1OYT - chains L and H of the 3 polymer chains in the assembly; structure by X-ray diffraction, 1.67 A resolution.

Chain L:
Name: thrombin light chain
Organism: Homo sapiens
Notes: EC 3.4.21.5
UniProt: P00734 (THRB_HUMAN); residues 1-14 here correspond to UniProt positions 336-349 (UniProt number = residue number + 335)
Amino-acid sequence (36 residues; row label = number of the first residue in the row; a row labelled like 14A-14M holds insertion residues (14A, then the next letters in order)):
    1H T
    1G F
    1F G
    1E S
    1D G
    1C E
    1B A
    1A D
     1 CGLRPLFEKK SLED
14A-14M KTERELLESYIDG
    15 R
Disordered / not traced: 1H, 1G, 1F, 1E, 1D, 1C, 14L-14M, 15
Curated features (UniProtKB/Swiss-Prot):
  - site: Arg15 (Cleavage)

Chain H:
Name: thrombin heavy chain
Organism: Homo sapiens
Notes: EC 3.4.21.5
UniProt: P00734 (THRB_HUMAN); the construct lacks a stretch of the UniProt sequence and is renumbered around it, so the offset changes along the chain: 16-36 = UniProt 364-384; 37-60 = UniProt 386-409; 61-77 = UniProt 419-435; 78-97 = UniProt 437-456; 7 more segments
Amino-acid sequence (259 residues; each row starts with the number of its first residue; note: 3 numbers in that range are skipped by the numbering (no residue carries them; nothing is unmodelled there); a row labelled like 60A-60I holds insertion residues (60A, then the next letters in order)):
    16 IVEGSDAEIG MSPWQVMLFR K
   36A S
    37 PQELLCGASL ISDRWVLTAA HCLL
60A-60I YPPWDKNFT
    61 ENDLLVRIGK HSRTRYE
   77A R
    78 NIEKISMLEK IYIHPRYNWR
   97A E
    98 NLDRDIALMK LKKPVAFSDY IHPVCLPDRE TA
129A-129C ASL
   130 LQAGYKGRVT GWGNLKET
147A-147G WTANVGK
   150 GQPSVLQVVN LPIVERPVCK DSTRIRITDN MFCAG
  184A Y
   185 KP
186A-186D DEGK
   187 RGDACEGDSG GPFVMKSP
204A-204B FN
   205 NRWYQMGIVS WGE
   219 GCD
  221A R
   222 DGKYGFYTHV FRLKKWIQKV IDQFGE
Disordered / not traced: 147A-147G, 246-247
Disulfide bonds: Cys42-Cys58, Cys168-Cys182, Cys191-Cys220
Bound ions: Ca2+: Lys169, Thr172, Phe204A; Na+: Arg221A, Lys224
Ligand contacts: FSN ((3asr,4rs,8asr,8brs)-4-(2-(4-fluorobenzyl)-1,3-dioxodeacahydropyrrolo[3,4-a] pyrrolizin-4-yl)benzamidine): His57, Tyr60A, Trp60D, Glu97A, Asn98, Leu99, Ile174, Asp189, Ala190, Glu192, Ser195, Val213, Ser214, Trp215, Gly216, Gly219, Cys220, Gly226
Curated features (UniProtKB/Swiss-Prot):
  - region: Ala183 to Val200 (High affinity receptor-binding region which is also known as the TP508 peptide)
  - active site (Charge relay system): His57, Asp102, Ser195
  - glycosylation: Asn60G (N-linked (GlcNAc...) (complex) asparagine)

How chain L and chain H interact:
Disulfides between the chains: Cys1(L)-Cys122(H)
Pairs across the interface - 60 pairs, chain L then chain H:
  Cys1(L) - Pro120(H)
  Cys1(L) - Val121(H)
  Cys1(L) - Cys122(H)  disulfide
  Cys1(L) - Arg206(H)  hydrogen bond (backbone-side chain)
  Asp1A(L) - His119(H)  salt bridge
  Asp1A(L) - Arg206(H)
  Ala1B(L) - Arg206(H)  hydrogen bond (backbone-side chain)
  Gly2(L) - Trp29(H)
  Gly2(L) - Pro120(H)  hydrogen bond (backbone-backbone)
  Gly2(L) - Val121(H)
  Gly2(L) - Cys122(H)
  Gly2(L) - Arg206(H)
  Gly2(L) - Trp207(H)  hydrogen bond (backbone-backbone)
  Leu3(L) - His119(H)  hydrogen bond (backbone-side chain)
  Leu3(L) - Asn205(H)
  Leu3(L) - Arg206(H)
  Arg4(L) - Gly25(H)
  Arg4(L) - Met26(H)  hydrogen bond (side chain-backbone)
  Arg4(L) - Pro28(H)
  Arg4(L) - Trp29(H)
  Arg4(L) - Arg137(H)
  Arg4(L) - Trp207(H)
  Pro5(L) - Ser115(H)
  Pro5(L) - Asp116(H)
  Pro5(L) - His119(H)
  Leu6(L) - Ile24(H)
  Leu6(L) - Asp116(H)
  Phe7(L) - Glu23(H)
  Phe7(L) - Ile24(H)
  Phe7(L) - Gly25(H)
  Phe7(L) - Met26(H)  hydrophobic
  Glu8(L) - Lys202(H)  salt bridge
  Glu8(L) - Asn205(H)
  Glu8(L) - Trp207(H)  hydrogen bond
  Asp14(L) - Glu23(H)
  Asp14(L) - Met26(H)
  Asp14(L) - Arg137(H)  salt bridge
  Asp14(L) - Trp207(H)
  Lys14A(L) - Glu23(H)  hydrogen bond (backbone-side chain)
  Thr14B(L) - Arg137(H)  hydrogen bond
  Thr14B(L) - Asn159(H)  hydrogen bond
  Glu14C(L) - Arg137(H)
  Glu14C(L) - Lys202(H)  salt bridge
  Glu14E(L) - Lys135(H)  salt bridge
  Glu14E(L) - Asn159(H)  hydrogen bond
  Glu14E(L) - Tyr184A(H)  hydrogen bond
  Leu14F(L) - Lys135(H)
  Leu14F(L) - Gly136(H)
  Leu14F(L) - Asn159(H)
  Leu14F(L) - Trp207(H)  hydrophobic
  Leu14G(L) - Pro204(H)  hydrophobic
  Ser14I(L) - Gly133(H)
  Ser14I(L) - Tyr134(H)
  Ser14I(L) - Lys135(H)  hydrogen bond (side chain-backbone)
  Tyr14J(L) - Tyr134(H)  hydrophobic
  Tyr14J(L) - Lys135(H)  hydrogen bond (side chain-backbone)
  Tyr14J(L) - Met201(H)
  Tyr14J(L) - Lys202(H)  hydrogen bond (side chain-backbone)
  Tyr14J(L) - Pro204(H)
  Ile14K(L) - Tyr134(H)
Also at the interface, not in a pair above, chain H (27 interface residues in all): Tyr117, Lys186D

Summary:
20 residues of chain L and 27 residues of chain H are in contact, with 1 disulfide bond, 15 hydrogen bonds and
5 salt bridges. Polar pairs include Asp1A(L)-His119(H), Glu8(L)-Lys202(H) and Glu14E(L)-Lys135(H). Ligands of
chain H: compound FSN.
Chain L is thrombin light chain and chain H is thrombin heavy chain, both from Homo sapiens; the structure,
Complex of recombinant human thrombin with a designed fluorinated inhibitor, was determined by X-ray
diffraction.
